Entry 1C4A (X-ray diffraction, 2.40 A resolution); this record covers chain A.

# Chain A
Molecule: Protein (Fe-only hydrogenase)
Organism: Clostridium pasteurianum
Notes: EC 1.18.99.1
UniProtKB: P29166 (PHF1_CLOPA); numbering as in UniProt (aligned over 1-574)
Sequence (574 residues; each row starts with the number of its first residue):
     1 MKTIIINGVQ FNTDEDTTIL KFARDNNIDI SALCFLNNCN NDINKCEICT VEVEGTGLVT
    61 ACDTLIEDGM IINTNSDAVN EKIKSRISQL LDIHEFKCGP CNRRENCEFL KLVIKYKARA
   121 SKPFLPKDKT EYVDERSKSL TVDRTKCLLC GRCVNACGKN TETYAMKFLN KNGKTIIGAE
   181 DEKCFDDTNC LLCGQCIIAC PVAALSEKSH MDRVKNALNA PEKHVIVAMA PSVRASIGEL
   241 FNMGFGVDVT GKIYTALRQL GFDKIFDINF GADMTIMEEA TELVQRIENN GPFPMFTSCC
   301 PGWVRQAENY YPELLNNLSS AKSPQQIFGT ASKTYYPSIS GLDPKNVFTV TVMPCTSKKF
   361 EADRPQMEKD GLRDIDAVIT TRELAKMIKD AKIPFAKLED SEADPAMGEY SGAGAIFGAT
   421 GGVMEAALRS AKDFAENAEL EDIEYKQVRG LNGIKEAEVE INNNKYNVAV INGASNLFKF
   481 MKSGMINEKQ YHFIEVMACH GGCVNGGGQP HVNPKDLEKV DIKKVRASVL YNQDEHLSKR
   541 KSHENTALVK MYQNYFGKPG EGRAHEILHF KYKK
Bound ions: 2Fe-2S cluster Fe: C34, C46, C49, C62; 4Fe-4S cluster Fe site 1: H94, C98, C101, C107; 4Fe-4S cluster Fe site 2: C147, C150, C153, C200; 4Fe-4S cluster Fe site 3: C157, C190, C193, C196; 4Fe-4S cluster Fe site 4: C300, C355, C499, C503; Fe ion near C503 (its only coordinating residue here)
Residues lining bound ligands:
  - 2Fe-2S cluster (FES): A32, L33, C34, F35, N40, K45, C46, E47, C49, T60, C62
  - HC1 (2 iron/2 sulfur/5 carbonyl/2 water inorganic cluster): A230, P231, S232, I268, A272, C299, S323, P324, Q325, M353, P354, C355, K358, F417, G418, V423, M497, C503
  - 4Fe-4S cluster (SF4), molecule 1: H94, E95, K97, C98, C101, R103, R104, C107, F109, L110, K146, V202, A203
  - 4Fe-4S cluster (SF4), molecule 2: L140, C157, T161, T163, A165, M166, F185, C190, L191, L192, C193, G194, Q195, C196
  - 4Fe-4S cluster (SF4), molecule 3: C147, L148, L149, C150, G151, R152, C153, I177, A199, C200, P201, V202, A204, L205
  - 4Fe-4S cluster (SF4), molecule 4: C193, C299, C300, P301, G302, P354, C355, S357, K358, M497, A498, C499, G502, C503, G506, G507
Swiss-Prot annotation at these positions:
  - binding site ([2Fe-2S] cluster): C34, C46, C49, C62
  - binding site ([4Fe-4S] cluster): H94, C98, C101, C107, C147, C150, C153, C157, C190, C193, C196, C200, C300, C355, C499, C503
  - binding site (Fe(2+)): C503

# Summary
Chain A binds compound HC1, 4 copies of 4Fe-4S cluster and 2Fe-2S cluster. C34, C46, C49 and C62 form the
2Fe-2S cluster Fe site. UniProt lists 4 [2Fe-2S] cluster-binding residues, 16 [4Fe-4S] cluster-binding
residues and Fe2+-binding residue C503.
Chain A is Protein (Fe-only hydrogenase) (Clostridium pasteurianum); the structure, Binding of exogenously
added carbon monoxide at the active site of the Fe-only hydrogenase (cpi) from ..., was determined by X-ray
diffraction (same publication as 1C4C).
